Entry 7A4D (X-ray diffraction, 2.69 A resolution); this record covers chains C and D of the 6 polymer chains in the assembly.

# Chain C (and D)
Name: Nanobody Nb30
Source organism: Lama glama
Notes: antibody fragment or engineered binder; chain D of this document is another copy of the same molecule, construct and numbering; everything in this record applies to it too
Chain sequence (130 residues; row label = number of the first residue in the row):
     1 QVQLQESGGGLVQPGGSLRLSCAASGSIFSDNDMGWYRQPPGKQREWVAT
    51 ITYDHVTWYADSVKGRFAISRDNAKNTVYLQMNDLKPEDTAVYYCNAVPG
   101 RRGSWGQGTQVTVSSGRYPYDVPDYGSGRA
Not modelled in the structure: 1-2, 116-130 (chain D: 1-2, 115-130)
Disulfide bonds: Cys22-Cys95

# How chain C and chain D interact
Contacting residue pairs (12):
  Asp54(C) - Lys64(D)
  Asp54(C) - Gly65(D)
  His55(C) - Thr57(D)
  His55(C) - Gly65(D)
  Val56(C) - Lys64(D)
  Thr57(C) - His55(D)
  Tyr59(C) - His55(D)
  Lys64(C) - Asp54(D)  salt bridge
  Lys64(C) - Val56(D)
  Gly65(C) - Asp54(D)
  Gly65(C) - His55(D)
  Phe67(C) - His55(D)
Interface residues without a listed pair, chain C (9 interface residues in all): Ala68
Interface residues without a listed pair, chain D (9 interface residues in all): Tyr59, Phe67, Ala68

# Overview
Chain C and chain D each contribute 9 residues to their interface; the contacts include 1 salt bridge. The
salt-bridged pair is Lys64(C)-Asp54(D).
Chain C and chain D are both Nanobody Nb30 (Lama glama); the structure, Crystal structure of the APH
coiled-coil in complex with nanobodies Nb28 and Nb30, was determined by X-ray diffraction, deposited together
with 7A48, 7A4T, 7A4Y and 7A50.
